7RJE - chains K and C of the 18 polymer chains in the assembly; structure by electron microscopy, 3.30 A resolution.

[Chain K]
Name: Cytochrome b
From: Candida albicans (strain SC5314 / ATCC MYA-2876)
UniProtKB: P0C8L0 (CYB_CANAL); residues 1-387 here = UniProt positions 1-387
Chain sequence (387 residues; each row starts with the number of its first residue):
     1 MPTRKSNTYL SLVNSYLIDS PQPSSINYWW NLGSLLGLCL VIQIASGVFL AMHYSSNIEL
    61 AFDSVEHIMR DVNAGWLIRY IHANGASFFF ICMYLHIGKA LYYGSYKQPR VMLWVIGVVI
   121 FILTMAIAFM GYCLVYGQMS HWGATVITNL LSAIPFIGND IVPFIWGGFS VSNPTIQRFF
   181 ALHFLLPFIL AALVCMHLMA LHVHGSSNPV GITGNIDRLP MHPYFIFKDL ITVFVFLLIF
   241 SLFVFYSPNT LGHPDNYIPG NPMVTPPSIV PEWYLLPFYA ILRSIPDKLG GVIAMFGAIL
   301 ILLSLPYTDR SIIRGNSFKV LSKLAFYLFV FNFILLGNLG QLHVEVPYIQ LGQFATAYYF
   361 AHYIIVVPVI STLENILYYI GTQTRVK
Not modelled in the structure: 385-387
Bound ions: heme Fe site 1: H82, H183; heme Fe site 2: H96, H197
Small-molecule neighbours:
  - heme (HEM), molecule 1: W29, W30, N31, L32, G33, S34, L36, G37, F89, M93, H96, I97, K99, A100, S105, R110, L113, W114, G117, V118, I120, F121, V194, H197, L198, L201, S206, S207
  - heme (HEM), molecule 2: L40, Q43, I44, G47, V48, L50, Y54, V65, I68, R79, H82, A83, A86, F89, F90, I127, A128, G131, Y132, L134, V135, H183, F184, P187, N256, E272, Y274
  - ZL5 (3-[2-fluoro-5-(trifluoromethyl)phenyl]-7-methyl-1-[(2-methyl-2H-tetrazol-5-yl)methyl]-1H-indazole): M125, A126, A128, F129, Y132, M139, G143, I147, I269, V270, P271, E272, Y274, L275, Y279, M295, F296
Swiss-Prot annotation at these positions:
  - binding site (heme b): H82, H96, H183, H197
From the paper describing this entry:
  - conformationally variable residues (side-chain flip): E272
  - binding site for ZL5: F129, Y132, G143, P271, E272, L275, Y279

[Chain C]
Name: Cytochrome b-c1 complex subunit Rieske, mitochondrial
From: Candida albicans (strain SC5314 / ATCC MYA-2876)
Notes: EC 7.1.1.8
UniProtKB: A0A1D8PJX3 (A0A1D8PJX3_CANAL); numbering as in UniProt (aligned over 1-213)
Chain sequence (213 residues; each row starts with the number of its first residue):
     1 MSSLAFRTLR NGLGLKSSVR ALSTTTTTLS NYQQPDYSSY LNNKSGQGSR NFTYFMVGSM
    61 GLLSAAGAKS TVEAFLSSFA ASADVLAMAK VEVKLGAIPE GKNVIIKWQG KPVFIRHRTA
   121 DEIEEANQVD IKTLRDPQND ADRVKKPEWL IMLGICTHLG CVPIGEAGDF GGWFCPCHGS
   181 HYDISGRIRK GPAPLNLEIP EYDFTDDETL LVG
Not modelled in the structure: 1-30, 212-213
Bound ions: 2Fe-2S cluster Fe near H158 (its only coordinating residue here)
Small-molecule neighbours: 2Fe-2S cluster (FES): C156, T157, H158, L159, C175, C177, H178, P192
Swiss-Prot annotation at these positions:
  - binding site ([2Fe-2S] cluster): C156, H158, C175, H178

[Interface between chain K and chain C]
Pairs across the interface - 26 pairs, chain K then chain C:
  W142(K) - G160(C)
  W142(K) - C161(C)  hydrophobic
  W142(K) - V162(C)
  T145(K) - G160(C)
  V146(K) - L159(C)  hydrophobic
  N149(K) - G160(C)
  F164(K) - L76(C)
  F164(K) - F79(C)
  G167(K) - F79(C)
  G167(K) - A81(C)
  G167(K) - V85(C)
  G168(K) - A81(C)
  G168(K) - V85(C)
  F169(K) - L86(C)  hydrophobic
  F169(K) - Q109(C)
  S170(K) - Q109(C)
  S170(K) - G110(C)
  P174(K) - V85(C)  hydrophobic
  R178(K) - S78(C)
  R178(K) - F79(C)  hydrogen bond (side chain-backbone)
  P262(K) - G110(C)
  M263(K) - V162(C)
  T265(K) - C161(C)
  T265(K) - V162(C)
  I269(K) - C177(C)  hydrophobic
  V344(K) - H178(C)
Other interface residues (no listed pair), chain K (18 interface residues in all): P163, P267
Other interface residues (no listed pair), chain C (20 interface residues in all): A80, S82, A89, K111, P112, P176

[Overview]
The interface between chain K and chain C involves 18 residues on one side and 20 on the other; the contacts
include 1 hydrogen bond. The hydrogen-bonded pair is R178(K)-F79(C). Chain K binds heme and compound ZL5. From
the paper: a binding site for ZL5 at F129(K), Y132(K) and G143(K) among others; conformational variability at
E272(K).
Chain K is Cytochrome b and chain C is Cytochrome b-c1 complex subunit Rieske, mitochondrial, both from
Candida albicans (strain SC5314 / ATCC MYA-2876); the structure, Complex III2 from Candida albicans, Inz-5
bound, was determined by electron microscopy together with 7RJA, 7RJB, 7RJC and 7RJD from the same study.
